Entry 4J9Q (X-ray diffraction, 1.96 A resolution); this record covers chains A and T of the 3 polymer chains in the assembly.

[Chain A]
Molecule: DNA polymerase eta
Organism: Homo sapiens
Notes: EC 2.7.7.7; fragment: catalytic core domain
Reference sequence: Q9Y253 (POLH_HUMAN); residues 1-432 here = UniProt positions 1-432
Sequence (435 residues; numbered -2 to 432; the number before each row is that of its first residue; numbers below 1 keep their minus sign (Gly-2 is residue -2)):
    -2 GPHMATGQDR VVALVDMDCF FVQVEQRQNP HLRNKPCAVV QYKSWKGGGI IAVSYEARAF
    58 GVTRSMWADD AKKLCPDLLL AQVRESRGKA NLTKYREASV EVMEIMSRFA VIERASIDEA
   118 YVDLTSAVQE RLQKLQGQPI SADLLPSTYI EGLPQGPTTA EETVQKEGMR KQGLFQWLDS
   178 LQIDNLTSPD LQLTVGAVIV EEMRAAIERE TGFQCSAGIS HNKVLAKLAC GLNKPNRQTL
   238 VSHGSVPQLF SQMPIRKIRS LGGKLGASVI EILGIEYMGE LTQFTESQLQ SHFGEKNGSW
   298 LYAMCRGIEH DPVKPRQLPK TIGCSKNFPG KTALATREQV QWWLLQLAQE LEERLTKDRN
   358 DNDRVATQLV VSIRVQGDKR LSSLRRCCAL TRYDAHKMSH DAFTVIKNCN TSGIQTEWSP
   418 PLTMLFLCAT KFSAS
Disordered / not traced: -2 to 2, 155-157
Differences from the reference sequence: expression tag (-2 to 0)
Metal / ion sites: Mg2+: Asp13, Asp115, Glu116 (shared with 1 residue of chain P)
Curated features (UniProtKB/Swiss-Prot):
  - binding site (Mg(2+)): Asp13, Met14, Asp115, Glu116
  - binding site (Mn(2+)): Asp13, Met14, Asp115, Glu116
  - binding site (a 2'-deoxyribonucleoside 5'-triphosphate): Arg61
  - natural variant: Val37 (deletion: In XPV), Leu75 (deletion: In XPV), Arg93 (R93P: In XPV), Arg111 (R111H: In XPV), Thr122 (T122P: In XPV), Gly153 (G153D: In a breast cancer sample), Thr191 (T191P: In XPV), Gly263 (G263V: In XPV), Val266 (V266D: In XPV), Gly295 (G295R: In XPV), Arg361 (R361S: In XPV)
  - mutagenesis: Tyr52 (Y52A/F: Reduces DNA polymerase activity; Y52E: Reduces DNA polymerase activity. Increases fidelity of replication and reduces translesion bypass), Arg61 (R61A: Reduces enzymatic activity by two-thirds), Ser62 (S62G: Increased DNA polymerase activity and translesion bypass compared to wild-type), Ala68 (A68S/V: Severe reduction in thymine dimer translesion bypass), Asn324 to Pro326 (Reduces binding to chromatin and to monoubiquitinated PCNA. Abolishes binding to monoubiquitinated PCNA; when associated with 705-E--H-713 Del)

[Chain T]
Molecule: 13-nt DNA strand
Sequence (13 nucleotides; numbered 1 to 13; the number before each row is that of its first residue):
     1 TCATTATGAC GCT
Disordered / not traced: 1-2

[Chain A / chain T interface]
Residue-residue contacts (34; chain A residue first):
  Gln38(A) - DT5(T)  hydrogen bond to the base
  Gln38(A) - DA6(T)  sugar contact
  Tyr39(A) - DT5(T)  phosphate contact
  Tyr39(A) - DA6(T)  hydrogen bond to the phosphate
  Trp42(A) - DA3(T)  stacking on the base
  Arg61(A) - DT5(T)  hydrogen bond to the base
  Ser62(A) - DT4(T)  base contact
  Trp64(A) - DT5(T)  phosphate contact
  Lys86(A) - DT7(T)  salt bridge to the phosphate
  Leu89(A) - DA6(T)  phosphate contact
  Leu89(A) - DT7(T)  sugar contact
  Arg93(A) - DT7(T)  salt bridge to the phosphate
  Arg93(A) - DG8(T)  salt bridge to the phosphate
  Lys293(A) - DG11(T)  phosphate contact
  Lys293(A) - DC12(T)  phosphate contact
  Arg313(A) - DA9(T)  phosphate contact
  Arg313(A) - DC10(T)  salt bridge to the phosphate
  Pro316(A) - DA9(T)  phosphate contact
  Lys317(A) - DA9(T)  hydrogen bond to the phosphate
  Lys317(A) - DC10(T)  salt bridge to the phosphate
  Thr318(A) - DG8(T)  sugar contact
  Thr318(A) - DA9(T)  hydrogen bond to the phosphate
  Gly320(A) - DT7(T)  sugar contact
  Gly320(A) - DG8(T)  hydrogen bond to the phosphate
  Cys321(A) - DT7(T)  phosphate contact
  Ser322(A) - DA6(T)  sugar contact
  Ser322(A) - DT7(T)  hydrogen bond to the phosphate
  Lys323(A) - DA6(T)  salt bridge to the phosphate
  Asn324(A) - DT5(T)  sugar contact
  Asn324(A) - DA6(T)  hydrogen bond to the phosphate
  Pro326(A) - DA3(T)  base contact
  Glu347(A) - DT7(T)  phosphate contact
  Arg351(A) - DG8(T)  salt bridge to the phosphate
  Leu378(A) - DT7(T)  base contact
Also at the interface, not in a pair above, chain A (30 interface residues in all): Ile48, Ala87, Lys311, Ile319, Gly327, Lys328, Thr329

[Summary]
30 residues of chain A and 10 residues of chain T are in contact; the contacts include 8 hydrogen bonds, 7
salt bridges and 1 aromatic stacking contact. Polar contacts include Gln38(A)-DT5(T), Arg61(A)-DT5(T) and
Tyr39(A)-DA6(T).
Chain A is DNA polymerase eta (Homo sapiens) and chain T is a 13-nt DNA strand; the structure, Human DNA
polymerase eta-DNA postinsertion binary complex with TG mispair, was determined by X-ray diffraction (same
publication as 4J9K, 4J9L, 4J9M, 4J9N, 4J9O, 4J9P, 4J9R and 4J9S).
